PDB entry 1I41 | X-ray diffraction, 3.20 A resolution | chains B and D of the 4 polymer chains in the assembly

Chain B (and D):
Name: Cystathionine gamma-synthase
Organism: Nicotiana tabacum
Notes: EC 4.2.99.9; chain D of this document is another copy of the same molecule, construct and numbering; everything in this record applies to it too
Reference sequence: Q9ZPL5 (Q9ZPL5_TOBAC); residue numbers follow UniProt; this construct covers 1-445
Chain sequence (445 residues; row label = number of the first residue in the row):
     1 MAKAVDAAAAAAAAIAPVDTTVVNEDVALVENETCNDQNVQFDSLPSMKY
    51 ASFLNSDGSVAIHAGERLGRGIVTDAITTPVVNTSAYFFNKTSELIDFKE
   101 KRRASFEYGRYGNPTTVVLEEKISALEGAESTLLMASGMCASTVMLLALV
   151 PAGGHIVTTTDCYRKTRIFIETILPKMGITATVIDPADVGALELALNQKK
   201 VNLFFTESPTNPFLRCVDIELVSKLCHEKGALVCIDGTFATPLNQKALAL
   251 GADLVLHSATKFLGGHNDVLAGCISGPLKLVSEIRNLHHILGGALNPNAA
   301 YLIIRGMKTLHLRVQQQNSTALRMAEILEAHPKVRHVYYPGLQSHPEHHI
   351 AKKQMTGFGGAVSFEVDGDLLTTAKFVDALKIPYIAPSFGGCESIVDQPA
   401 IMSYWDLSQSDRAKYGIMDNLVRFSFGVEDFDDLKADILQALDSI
Not modelled in the structure: 1-49
Small-molecule neighbours:
  - APPA (HEN; 2-[(3-hydroxy-2-methyl-5-phosphonooxymethyl-pyridin-4-ylmethyl)-imino]-5-phosphono-pent-3-enoic acid), molecule 1: Glu107, Tyr108, Arg110, Tyr111
  - APPA (HEN), molecule 2: Ser137, Gly138, Met139, Tyr163, Lys165, Glu207, Asn211, Asp236, Thr238, Phe239, Ser258, Thr260, Lys261, Ala271, Pro387, Ser388, Phe389, Met402, Ser403, Arg423

Interface between chain B and chain D:
Contacting residue pairs (104):
  Asn83(B) - Asp268(D)
  Thr84(B) - Asn267(D)
  Thr84(B) - Asp268(D)
  Ser85(B) - Thr260(D)
  Ser85(B) - Asn267(D)  hydrogen bond (backbone-backbone)
  Ser85(B) - Asp268(D)
  Ser85(B) - Val269(D)
  Ser85(B) - Leu270(D)
  Ala86(B) - Ser388(D)
  Tyr87(B) - Ala386(D)
  Tyr87(B) - Pro387(D)
  Phe88(B) - Tyr384(D)  hydrophobic
  Phe88(B) - Ile385(D)
  Phe88(B) - Ala386(D)  hydrophobic
  Phe89(B) - Ile385(D)  hydrogen bond (backbone-backbone)
  Phe89(B) - Met402(D)  hydrophobic
  Lys91(B) - Asp378(D)
  Lys91(B) - Ile385(D)
  Thr92(B) - Ala374(D)
  Thr92(B) - Val377(D)
  Thr92(B) - Asp378(D)  hydrogen bond
  Thr92(B) - Ile385(D)
  Thr92(B) - Gln398(D)
  Thr92(B) - Ile401(D)
  Lys99(B) - Ile401(D)
  Lys99(B) - Met402(D)  hydrogen bond (side chain-backbone)
  Lys99(B) - Ser403(D)
  Lys99(B) - Trp405(D)
  Glu100(B) - Trp405(D)  hydrogen bond
  Glu107(B) - Pro387(D)
  Glu107(B) - Met402(D)
  Tyr108(B) - Thr260(D)
  Tyr108(B) - Lys261(D)  hydrogen bond
  Gly109(B) - Leu270(D)
  Arg110(B) - Ser137(D)  hydrogen bond
  Arg110(B) - Met139(D)
  Arg110(B) - Tyr163(D)
  Arg110(B) - Leu270(D)
  Tyr111(B) - Tyr163(D)
  Tyr111(B) - Lys165(D)  hydrogen bond
  Ala136(B) - Gly292(D)
  Ala136(B) - Ala294(D)
  Ser137(B) - Arg110(D)
  Ser137(B) - Gly292(D)  hydrogen bond (side chain-backbone)
  Met139(B) - Arg110(D)
  Met139(B) - Ile290(D)
  Cys140(B) - Leu291(D)  hydrogen bond (backbone-backbone)
  Cys140(B) - Gly292(D)
  Thr143(B) - Ile290(D)
  Thr143(B) - Leu291(D)
  Leu147(B) - Lys176(D)
  Tyr163(B) - Arg110(D)
  Tyr163(B) - Tyr111(D)
  Lys165(B) - Tyr111(D)  hydrogen bond
  Phe169(B) - Ile290(D)  hydrophobic
  Phe169(B) - Leu291(D)  hydrophobic
  Lys176(B) - Leu147(D)
  Lys176(B) - Met177(D)
  Met177(B) - Lys176(D)
  Thr260(B) - Ser85(D)
  Thr260(B) - Tyr108(D)
  Lys261(B) - Tyr108(D)  hydrogen bond
  Asn267(B) - Asn83(D)
  Asn267(B) - Thr84(D)
  Asn267(B) - Ser85(D)  hydrogen bond (backbone-backbone)
  Asp268(B) - Asn83(D)
  Asp268(B) - Thr84(D)
  Asp268(B) - Ser85(D)
  Val269(B) - Ser85(D)
  Leu270(B) - Ser85(D)
  Leu270(B) - Gly109(D)
  Leu270(B) - Arg110(D)
  Ile290(B) - Met139(D)
  Ile290(B) - Thr143(D)
  Ile290(B) - Phe169(D)  hydrophobic
  Leu291(B) - Cys140(D)  hydrogen bond (backbone-backbone)
  Leu291(B) - Thr143(D)
  Leu291(B) - Phe169(D)  hydrophobic
  Gly292(B) - Ser137(D)  hydrogen bond (backbone-side chain)
  Gly292(B) - Cys140(D)
  Ala294(B) - Ala136(D)
  Asn296(B) - Ala299(D)
  Ala299(B) - Asn296(D)
  Ala374(B) - Thr92(D)
  Val377(B) - Thr92(D)
  Asp378(B) - Lys91(D)
  Asp378(B) - Thr92(D)  hydrogen bond
  Tyr384(B) - Phe88(D)  hydrophobic
  Ile385(B) - Phe88(D)
  Ile385(B) - Phe89(D)  hydrogen bond (backbone-backbone)
  Ala386(B) - Tyr87(D)
  Ala386(B) - Phe88(D)  hydrophobic
  Pro387(B) - Tyr87(D)
  Pro387(B) - Glu107(D)
  Gln398(B) - Thr92(D)
  Ile401(B) - Thr92(D)
  Ile401(B) - Leu95(D)  hydrophobic
  Ile401(B) - Ile96(D)  hydrophobic
  Ile401(B) - Lys99(D)
  Met402(B) - Phe89(D)  hydrophobic
  Met402(B) - Lys99(D)  hydrogen bond (backbone-side chain)
  Met402(B) - Glu107(D)
  Trp405(B) - Lys99(D)
  Trp405(B) - Glu100(D)  hydrogen bond
Interface residues without a listed pair, chain B (60 interface residues in all): Ser93, Leu95, Ile96, Ala152, His289, Gly293, Asn298, Leu302, Ser388, Ser403
Interface residues without a listed pair, chain D (59 interface residues in all): Ala86, Ala152, His289, Gly293, Asn298, Leu302

Summary:
60 residues of chain B and 59 residues of chain D are in contact, with 19 hydrogen bonds. Among the polar
pairs are Thr92(B)-Asp378(D), Lys99(B)-Met402(D) and Glu100(B)-Trp405(D). Bound to chain B: APPA.
Both chains are Cystathionine gamma-synthase (Nicotiana tabacum). Entry 1I41 (Cystathionine gamma-synthase in
complex with the inhibitor appa) was determined by X-ray diffraction (same publication as 1I43 and 1I48).
